PDB entry 5OJN | X-ray diffraction, 1.80 A resolution | chain A

[Chain A]
Molecule: NAD-dependent protein deacylase
Source organism: Xenopus tropicalis
Notes: EC 3.5.1.-
UniProt: Q28CB4 (Q28CB4_XENTR); residue numbers follow UniProt; this construct covers 32-315
Sequence (286 residues; numbered 30 to 315; the number before each row is that of its first residue):
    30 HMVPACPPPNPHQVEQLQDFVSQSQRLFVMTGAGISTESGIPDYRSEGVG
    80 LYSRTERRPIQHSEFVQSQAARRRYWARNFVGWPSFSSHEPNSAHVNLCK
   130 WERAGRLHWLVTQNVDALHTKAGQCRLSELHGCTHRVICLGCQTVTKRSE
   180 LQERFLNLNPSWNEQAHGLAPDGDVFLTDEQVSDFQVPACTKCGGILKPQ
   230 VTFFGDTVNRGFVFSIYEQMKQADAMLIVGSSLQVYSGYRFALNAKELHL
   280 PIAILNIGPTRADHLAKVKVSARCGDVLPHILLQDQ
Disordered / not traced: 194-205, 314-315
Disulfide bonds: Cys-154 forms a disulfide with the same residue of a neighbouring copy of this chain
Differences from the reference sequence: expression tag (30-31)
Bound ions: Zn2+: Cys-168, Cys-171, Cys-219, Cys-222
Residues lining bound ligands: thioacetyl-ADP-ribose (9X8): Val-32, Pro-33, Gly-61, Ala-62, Gly-63, Thr-66, Glu-67, Asp-72, Tyr-73, Arg-74, Ser-75, Tyr-81, Gln-142, Asn-143, Val-144, His-160, Thr-231, Gly-259, Ser-260, Ser-261, Leu-262, Val-264, Leu-284, Asn-285, Ile-286, Gly-287, Pro-288, Ala-301, Arg-302, Cys-303
What the authors report for this chain:
  - conformationally variable residues (order/disorder transition): Trp-191 to Thr-207
  - mutagenesis - Y73F: increased catalytic activity
  - mutagenesis - R101A, Y104F, R107A, D201A, D203A: decreased binding to HMG-peptide
  - mutagenesis - N108A: decreased binding to HMG-substrate

[Summary]
Chain A binds thioacetyl-ADP-ribose. Cys-168, Cys-171, Cys-219 and Cys-222 coordinate Zn2+. From the paper:
R101A, Y104F and R107A, among others, reduce binding to HMG-peptide; conformational variability at Trp-191; 7
substitutions were tested in all.
Chain A is NAD-dependent protein deacylase (Xenopus tropicalis); the structure, Sirtuin 4 from Xenopus
tropicalis in complex with thioacetyl-ADP-ribose, was determined by X-ray diffraction, deposited together with
5OJ7 and 5OJO.
